Entry 2DRN (solution NMR); this record covers chains A and C of the 3 polymer chains in the assembly.

Chain A:
Name: cAMP-dependent protein kinase type II-alpha regulatory subunit
Organism: Rattus norvegicus
Notes: EC 2.7.1.37; fragment: N-terminal docking and dimerization domain, residues 4-46
UniProtKB: P12368 (KAP2_RAT); residues 4-46 here correspond to UniProt positions 2-44 (UniProt number = residue number - 2)
Chain sequence (46 residues; row label = number of the first residue in the row):
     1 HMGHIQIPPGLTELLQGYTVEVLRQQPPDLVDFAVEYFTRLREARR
From the paper describing this entry:
  - conformationally variable residues: Leu-11, Leu-15
  - self-association interface (contacts with another copy of this molecule): Leu-11, Leu-14, Leu-15, Tyr-18, Val-22, Leu-23, Leu-30, Val-31, Ala-34, Val-35, Phe-38, Thr-39, Leu-41

Chain C:
Name: 24-residues peptide from an a-kinase anchoring protein
UniProtKB: Q14572 (Q14572_HUMAN); residues 1-23 here correspond to UniProt positions 493-515 (UniProt number = residue number + 492)
Chain sequence (24 residues; numbered 1 to 24; the number before each row is that of its first residue):
     1 DLIEEAASRIVDAVIEQVKAAGAY

Interface between chain A and chain C:
Pairs across the interface - 12 pairs, chain A then chain C:
  Ile-7(A) / Val-18(C)
  Ile-7(A) / Gly-22(C)
  Leu-11(A) / Val-14(C)
  Thr-12(A) / Val-11(C)
  Thr-12(A) / Ile-15(C)
  Leu-15(A) / Val-14(C)
  Gln-16(A) / Ala-7(C)
  Gln-16(A) / Ser-8(C)
  Gln-16(A) / Val-11(C)
  Thr-19(A) / Ile-3(C)
  Thr-19(A) / Ala-7(C)
  Leu-23(A) / Ile-3(C)
Also at the interface, not in a pair above, chain A (8 interface residues in all): Val-20
Also at the interface, not in a pair above, chain C (12 interface residues in all): Glu-4, Ile-10, Lys-19, Ala-21
From the paper, about this interface:
  - interface residues, chain A: Ile-7(A), Leu-11(A), Thr-12(A), Leu-15(A), Gln-16(A), Thr-19(A), Leu-23(A)

Summary:
Chain A and chain C form an interface of 8 and 12 residues respectively. The paper reports interface residues
Ile-7(A), Leu-11(A) and Thr-12(A) among others; conformational variability at Leu-11(A) and Leu-15(A).
Here chain A is cAMP-dependent protein kinase type II-alpha regulatory subunit (Rattus norvegicus) and chain C
is 24-residues peptide from an a-kinase anchoring protein. Entry 2DRN (Docking and dimerization domain (D/D)
of the Type II-alpha regulatory subunity of protein kinase A (PKA) ...) was determined by solution NMR
together with 2H9R from the same study.
